Entry 5N4P (X-ray diffraction, 1.53 A resolution); this record covers chain A.

[Chain A]
Name: Myelin P2 protein
Source organism: Homo sapiens
Reference sequence: P02689 (MYP2_HUMAN); numbering as in UniProt (aligned over 1-132)
Sequence (133 residues; numbered 0 to 132; the number before each row is that of its first residue; numbering starts at 0):
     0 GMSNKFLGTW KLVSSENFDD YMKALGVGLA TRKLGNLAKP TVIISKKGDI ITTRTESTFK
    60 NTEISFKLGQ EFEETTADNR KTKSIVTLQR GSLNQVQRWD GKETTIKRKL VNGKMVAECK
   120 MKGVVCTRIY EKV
Differences from the reference sequence: expression tag (0); engineered mutation T52 (Ile in P02689)
Ligand contacts:
  - D-malate (MLT): K10, A37, K38, P39, S56, T57
  - palmitic acid / vaccenic acid: F17, Y20, M21, L24, V26, T30, G34, A37, P39, V41, T54, S56, F58, K59, A76, D77, R79, I105, R107, A116, C118, R127, Y129
Reported in the primary citation:
  - mutagenesis - I42N (+48 degC), I52T (+52 degC): decreased stability
  - mutagenesis - I42N, I52T: decreased expression
  - mutagenesis - I52T (2-6 uM): unchanged binding to membranes

[Summary]
Chain A binds palmitic acid / vaccenic acid and D-malate. From the paper: I42N and I52T reduce stability; I42N
and I52T reduce expression.
Chain A is Myelin P2 protein (Homo sapiens); the structure, Human myelin P2, mutant I52T, was determined by
X-ray diffraction together with 5N4M and 5N4Q from the same study.
